8V9Q - chains A and H of the 5 polymer chains in the assembly; structure by X-ray diffraction, 2.29 A resolution.

# Chain A
Molecule: Polypeptide N-acetylgalactosaminyltransferase 1 soluble form
From: Mus musculus
UniProt: O08912 (GALT1_MOUSE); residue numbers follow UniProt; this construct covers 1-559
Amino-acid sequence (559 residues; each row starts with the number of its first residue):
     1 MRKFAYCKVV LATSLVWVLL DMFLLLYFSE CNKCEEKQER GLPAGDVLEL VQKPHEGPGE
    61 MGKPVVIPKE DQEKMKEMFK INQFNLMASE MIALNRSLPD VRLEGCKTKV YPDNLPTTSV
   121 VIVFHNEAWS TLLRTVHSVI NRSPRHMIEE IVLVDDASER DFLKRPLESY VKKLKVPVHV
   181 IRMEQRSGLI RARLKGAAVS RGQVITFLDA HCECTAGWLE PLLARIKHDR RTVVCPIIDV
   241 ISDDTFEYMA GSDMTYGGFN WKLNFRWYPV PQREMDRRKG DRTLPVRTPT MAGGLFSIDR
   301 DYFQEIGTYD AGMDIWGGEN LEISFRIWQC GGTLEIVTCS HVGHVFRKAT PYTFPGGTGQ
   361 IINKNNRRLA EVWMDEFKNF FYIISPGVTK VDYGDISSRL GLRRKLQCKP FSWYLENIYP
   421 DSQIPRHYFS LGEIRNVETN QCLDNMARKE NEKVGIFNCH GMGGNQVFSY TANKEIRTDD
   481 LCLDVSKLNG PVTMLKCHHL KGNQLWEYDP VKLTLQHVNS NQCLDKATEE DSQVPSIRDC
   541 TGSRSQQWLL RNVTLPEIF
Not modelled in the structure: 1-55, 556-559
Disulfide bonds: Cys106-Cys339, Cys330-Cys408, Cys442-Cys459, Cys482-Cys497, Cys523-Cys540
Covalent attachments: N-acetylglucosamine (NAG) linked to Asn95, Asn552
Metal / ion sites: Mn2+: Asp209, His211, His344 (together with UDP)
Ligand contacts:
  - 2-acetamido-2-deoxy-alpha-D-galactopyranose (A2G), molecule 1: Asp444, Asn445, Met446, Ala447, His460, Met462, Gly463, Gly464, Asn465, Gln466
  - 2-acetamido-2-deoxy-alpha-D-galactopyranose (A2G), molecule 2: Asp484, Ser486, Leu495, His498, Leu500, Lys501, Gly502, Asn503, Gln504
  - succinic acid (SIN): Arg182, Met183, Glu184, Gln185, Lys195
  - UDP (uridine-5'-diphosphate): Val123, Phe124, His125, Glu127, Asp156, Arg186, Ser187, Gly188, Leu189, Asp209, Ala210, His211, Ile315, His344, Arg347, Thr350, Tyr352
Reported in the primary citation:
  - Mn2+ coordination: Asp209, His211, His344
  - binding site for 2-acetamido-2-deoxy-alpha-D-galactopyranose: Asp444, His460, Asn465, Asp484, His498, Asn503
  - contacts within the chain: Glu450-Lys496
  - conformationally variable residues (side-chain flip): Glu450, Lys496

# Chain H
Molecule: Mucin-5AC
UniProt: P98088 (MUC5A_HUMAN); residues 1-16 here correspond to UniProt positions 2449-2464 (UniProt number = residue number + 2448)
Amino-acid sequence (16 residues; numbered 1 to 16; the number before each row is that of its first residue):
     1 GTTPSPVPTT STTSAP
Not modelled in the structure: 1-9
Covalent attachments: 2-acetamido-2-deoxy-alpha-D-galactopyranose (A2G) linked to Thr13
Swiss-Prot annotation at these positions:
  - glycosylation (O-linked (GalNAc) threonine): Thr3, Thr13
Reported in the primary citation:
  - post-translational modification sites: Thr13

# Interface between chain A and chain H
Residue-residue contacts - 9 pairs, chain A then chain H:
  Ile384(A) - Ser11(H)
  Pro386(A) - Ser11(H)
  Pro386(A) - Thr12(H)
  Ala447(A) - Thr10(H)
  Phe457(A) - Pro16(H)
  Met462(A) - Thr12(H)
  Gly464(A) - Ser11(H)
  Asn465(A) - Thr10(H)
  Asn465(A) - Ser11(H)
Other interface residues (no listed pair), chain H (6 interface residues in all): Thr13, Ser14

# In short
7 residues of chain A and 6 residues of chain H are in contact. Ligands of chain A: UDP, succinic acid and
2-acetamido-2-deoxy-alpha-D-galactopyranose. N-acetylglucosamine is covalently linked to Asn95(A) and
Asn552(A). The paper reports a binding site for 2-acetamido-2-deoxy-alpha-D-galactopyranose at Asp444(A),
His460(A) and Asn465(A) among others; Mn2+ coordination by Asp209(A), His211(A) and His344(A).
Here chain A is Polypeptide N-acetylgalactosaminyltransferase 1 soluble form (Mus musculus) and chain H is
Mucin-5AC. Entry 8V9Q (Crystal structure of mGalNAc-T1 in complex with the mucin glycopeptide Muc5AC-13, Mn2+,
and UDP) was determined by X-ray diffraction.
